6VGN - chains A and H of the 21 polymer chains in the assembly; structure by electron microscopy, 3.10 A resolution.

== Chain A ==
Name: ATP-dependent Clp protease proteolytic subunit
Organism: Mycobacterium tuberculosis
Notes: EC 3.4.21.92
UniProtKB: A0A045HBE0 (A0A045HBE0_MYCTX); numbering as in UniProt (aligned over 15-214)
Chain sequence (200 residues; each row starts with the number of its first residue):
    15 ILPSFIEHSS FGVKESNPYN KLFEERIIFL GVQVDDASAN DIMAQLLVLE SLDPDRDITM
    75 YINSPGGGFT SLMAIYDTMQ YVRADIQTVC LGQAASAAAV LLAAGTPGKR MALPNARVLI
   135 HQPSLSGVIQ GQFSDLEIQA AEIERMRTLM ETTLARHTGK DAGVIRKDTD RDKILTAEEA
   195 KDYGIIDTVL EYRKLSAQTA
Not modelled in the structure: 211-214

== Chain H ==
Name: ATP-dependent Clp protease proteolytic subunit 1
Organism: Mycobacterium tuberculosis
Notes: EC 3.4.21.92
UniProtKB: P9WPC5 (CLPP1_MYCTU); residue numbers follow UniProt; this construct covers 7-200
Chain sequence (194 residues; numbered 7 to 200; the number before each row is that of its first residue):
     7 MRSNSQGLSL TDSVYERLLS ERIIFLGSEV NDEIANRLCA QILLLAAEDA SKDISLYINS
    67 PGGSISAGMA IYDTMVLAPC DIATYAMGMA ASMGEFLLAA GTKGKRYALP HARILMHQPL
   127 GGVTGSAADI AIQAEQFAVI KKEMFRLNAE FTGQPIERIE ADSDRDRWFT AAEALEYGFV
   187 DHIITRAHVN GEAQ
Not modelled in the structure: 7-14, 193-200
Curated features (UniProtKB/Swiss-Prot):
  - active site: S98 (Nucleophile), H123
From the paper describing this entry:
  - catalytic residues: S98, H123
  - mutagenesis - S98A (10-fold): decreased catalytic activity on PKM-AMC

== Interface between chain A and chain H ==
Residue-residue contacts (30; chain A residue first):
  Q136(A) with S132(H); A133(H), hydrogen bond (side chain-backbone); A134(H), hydrogen bond (side chain-backbone)
  P137(A) with A133(H)
  L139(A) with V129(H), hydrophobic
  F147(A) with H123(H); L126(H); D172(H)
  S148(A) with L126(H)
  D149(A) with L126(H); G128(H); V129(H), hydrogen bond (side chain-backbone)
  L150(A) with L126(H); G127(H); G128(H); V129(H), hydrophobic; Q139(H); A140(H); F143(H), hydrophobic
  E151(A) with Q124(H), hydrogen bond; F143(H); K147(H), salt bridge
  Q153(A) with V129(H)
  A154(A) with I136(H), hydrophobic; A140(H), hydrophobic
  I157(A) with A133(H), hydrophobic; I136(H), hydrophobic
  E158(A) with A137(H)
  R161(A) with A133(H); A137(H)

== Summary ==
13 residues of chain A face 16 of chain H across their interface, with 4 hydrogen bonds and 1 salt bridge.
Polar pairs include E151(A)-K147(H), Q136(A)-A133(H) and Q136(A)-A134(H). UniProt lists active-site residues
S98(H) and H123(H) on chain H. The paper reports catalytic residues S98(H) and H123(H); S98A of chain H
reduces catalytic activity on PKM-AMC.
Here chain A is ATP-dependent Clp protease proteolytic subunit and chain H is ATP-dependent Clp protease
proteolytic subunit 1, both from Mycobacterium tuberculosis. Entry 6VGN (ClpP1P2 complex from M. tuberculosis
bound to ADEP) was determined by electron microscopy, deposited together with 6VGK and 6VGQ.
